6JW4 - chains A and I of the 3 polymer chains in the assembly; structure by X-ray diffraction, 3.09 A resolution.

== Chain A ==
Protein: TAL effector
Source organism: Xanthomonas campestris pv. armoraciae
Chain sequence (499 residues; each row starts with the number of its first residue):
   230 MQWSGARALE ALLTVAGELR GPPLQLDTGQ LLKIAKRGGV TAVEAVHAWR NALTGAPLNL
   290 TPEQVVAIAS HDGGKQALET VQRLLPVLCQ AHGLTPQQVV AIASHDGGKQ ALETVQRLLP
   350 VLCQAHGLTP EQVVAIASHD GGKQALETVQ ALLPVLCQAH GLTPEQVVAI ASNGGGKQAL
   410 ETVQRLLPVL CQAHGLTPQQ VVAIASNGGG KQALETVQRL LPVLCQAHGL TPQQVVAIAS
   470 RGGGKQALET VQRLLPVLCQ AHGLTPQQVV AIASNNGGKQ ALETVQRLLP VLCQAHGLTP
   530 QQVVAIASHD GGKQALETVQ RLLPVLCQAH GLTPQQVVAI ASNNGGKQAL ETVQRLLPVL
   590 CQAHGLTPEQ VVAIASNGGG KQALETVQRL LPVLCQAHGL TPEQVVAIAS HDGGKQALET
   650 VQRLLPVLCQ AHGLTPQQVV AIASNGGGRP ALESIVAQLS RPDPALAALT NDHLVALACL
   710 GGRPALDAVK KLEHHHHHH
Unresolved in the structure: 722-728

== Chain I ==
Molecule: 17-nt DNA strand
Sequence (17 nucleotides; each row starts with the number of its first residue; numbers below 1 keep their minus sign (DT-2 is residue -2)):
    -2 TGTCCCTTXG CGTCTCT
Modified / non-standard residues: 5HC (2'-deoxy-5-(hydroxymethyl)cytidine 5'-(dihydrogen phosphate)) at position 6

== How chain A and chain I interact ==
Residue-residue contacts (76; chain A residue first):
  Arg266(A) with DC2(I), base contact
  Gly268(A) with DG-1(I), phosphate contact
  Val269(A) with DG-1(I), hydrogen bond to the phosphate
  Thr270(A) with DG-1(I), phosphate contact; DT0(I), phosphate contact
  Asp301(A) with DT0(I), base contact; DC1(I), hydrogen bond to the base
  Gly302(A) with DT0(I), phosphate contact; DC1(I), phosphate contact
  Lys304(A) with DT0(I), phosphate contact
  Gln305(A) with DT0(I), hydrogen bond to the phosphate; DC1(I), phosphate contact
  Asp335(A) with DC2(I), hydrogen bond to the base
  Gly336(A) with DC1(I), phosphate contact; DC2(I), phosphate contact
  Lys338(A) with DC1(I), phosphate contact
  Gln339(A) with DC1(I), hydrogen bond to the phosphate; DC2(I), phosphate contact
  Asp369(A) with DC3(I), hydrogen bond to the base
  Gly370(A) with DC2(I), phosphate contact; DC3(I), phosphate contact
  Lys372(A) with DC2(I), phosphate contact
  Gln373(A) with DC2(I), hydrogen bond to the phosphate; DC3(I), phosphate contact
  Gly403(A) with DT4(I), base contact
  Gly404(A) with DT4(I), phosphate contact
  Lys406(A) with DC3(I), phosphate contact
  Gln407(A) with DC3(I), hydrogen bond to the phosphate; DT4(I), phosphate contact
  Gly437(A) with DT5(I), base contact
  Gly438(A) with DT4(I), sugar contact; DT5(I), phosphate contact
  Lys440(A) with DT4(I), phosphate contact
  Gln441(A) with DT4(I), hydrogen bond to the phosphate; DT5(I), phosphate contact
  Gly471(A) with 5HC_6(I), base contact
  Lys474(A) with DT5(I), phosphate contact
  Gln475(A) with DT5(I), hydrogen bond to the phosphate; 5HC_6(I), phosphate contact
  Asn505(A) with 5HC_6(I), base contact; DG7(I), hydrogen bond to the base
  Gly506(A) with 5HC_6(I), phosphate contact
  Lys508(A) with 5HC_6(I), phosphate contact
  Gln509(A) with 5HC_6(I), hydrogen bond to the phosphate; DG7(I), phosphate contact
  Asp539(A) with DC8(I), hydrogen bond to the base
  Gly540(A) with DG7(I), phosphate contact; DC8(I), phosphate contact
  Lys542(A) with DG7(I), phosphate contact
  Gln543(A) with DG7(I), hydrogen bond to the phosphate; DC8(I), phosphate contact
  Asn573(A) with DC8(I), base contact; DG9(I), hydrogen bond to the base
  Gly574(A) with DC8(I), phosphate contact; DG9(I), phosphate contact
  Lys576(A) with DC8(I), phosphate contact
  Gln577(A) with DC8(I), hydrogen bond to the phosphate; DG9(I), phosphate contact
  Gly607(A) with DT10(I), base contact
  Gly608(A) with DT10(I), phosphate contact
  Lys610(A) with DG9(I), phosphate contact
  Gln611(A) with DG9(I), hydrogen bond to the phosphate; DT10(I), phosphate contact
  Asp641(A) with DT10(I), base contact; DC11(I), hydrogen bond to the base
  Gly642(A) with DC11(I), phosphate contact
  Lys644(A) with DT10(I), phosphate contact
  Gln645(A) with DT10(I), hydrogen bond to the phosphate
  Gly675(A) with DT12(I), base contact
  Gly676(A) with DT12(I), phosphate contact
  Arg678(A) with DC11(I), salt bridge to the phosphate
  Pro679(A) with DC11(I), phosphate contact
  Arg712(A) with DC11(I), hydrogen bond to the phosphate; DT12(I), salt bridge to the phosphate
  Pro713(A) with DT12(I), phosphate contact; DC13(I), phosphate contact
Other interface residues (no listed pair), chain A (55 interface residues in all): Gly303, Gly472

== Summary ==
The interface between chain A and chain I involves 55 residues on one side and 15 on the other; the contacts
include 20 hydrogen bonds and 2 salt bridges. Polar contacts include Asp301(A)-DC1(I), Asp335(A)-DC2(I) and
Asp369(A)-DC3(I).
Chain A is TAL effector (Xanthomonas campestris pv. armoraciae) and chain I is a 17-nt DNA strand; the
structure, Degenerate RVD RG forms a distinct loop conformation, was determined by X-ray diffraction,
deposited together with 6JVZ, 6JW0, 6JW1, 6JW2, 6JW3 and 6JW5.
